7LEP - chains B and C of the 8 polymer chains in the assembly; structure by electron microscopy, 3.25 A resolution.

== Chain B ==
Molecule: Glutamate receptor 2
Source organism: Mus musculus
UniProt: C9K0Z0 (C9K0Z0_MOUSE); residues 396-819 here correspond to UniProt positions 417-840 (UniProt number = residue number + 21)
Chain sequence (424 residues; row label = number of the first residue in the row):
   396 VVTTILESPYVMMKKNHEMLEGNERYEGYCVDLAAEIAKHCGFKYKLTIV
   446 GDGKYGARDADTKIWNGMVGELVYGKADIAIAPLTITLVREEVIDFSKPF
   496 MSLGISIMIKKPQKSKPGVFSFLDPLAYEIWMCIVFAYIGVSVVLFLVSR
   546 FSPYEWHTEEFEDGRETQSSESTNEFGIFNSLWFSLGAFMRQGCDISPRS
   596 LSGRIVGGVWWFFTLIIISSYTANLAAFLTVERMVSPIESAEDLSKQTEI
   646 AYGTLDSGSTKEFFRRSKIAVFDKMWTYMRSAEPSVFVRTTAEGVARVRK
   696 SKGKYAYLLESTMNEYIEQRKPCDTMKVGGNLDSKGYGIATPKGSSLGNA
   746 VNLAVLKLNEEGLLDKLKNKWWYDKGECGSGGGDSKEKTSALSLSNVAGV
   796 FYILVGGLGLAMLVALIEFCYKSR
Not modelled in the structure: 548-568
Sequence notes: conflict E756 (Gln777 in C9K0Z0)
Disulfide bonds: C718-C773

== Chain C ==
Molecule: Mix of AMPAR subunits (GluA1, GluA3, and GluAX)
Source organism: Mus musculus
Chain sequence (413 residues; row label = number of the first residue in the row; note: 11 numbers in that range are skipped by the numbering (no residue carries them; nothing is unmodelled there); X marks 10 residues of unknown identity (built as UNK)):
   390 TAVVTTILEDPYVMAKKNAAAAEGNAAYEGYCVALAAEIAKHAAYAYAAA
   440 IVADGKYGARDAATKAWNGMVGELVYGAADAAAAPLTITLVREEVIDFSK
   490 PFMSLGISIMIKKPQKSKPGVFSFLDPLAYEIWMCIVFAYIGVSVVLFLV
   540 SRFS
   555 XXXXXXXXXXNEFGIFNSLWFSLGAFMQQGCDISPRSLSGRIVGGVWWFF
   605 TLIIISSYTANLAAFLTVERMVSPIESAEDLAKQTEIAYGTLAAGSTKEF
   655 FRRSKIAVAAKMWAYMASAEPSVFAATTAAGAARVRKAKGKAAALLESTM
   705 NEYIEQRKPCDTMKVGGNLDSKGYGAATPKGSALRAPVNLAVLKLAEQGA
   755 LDKLKAKWWYDKGECGAAAAASKDKTSALSLSNVAGVFYILAGGLGLAMA
   805 VALIEFCYK
Not modelled in the structure: 555-564
Disulfide bonds: C714-C769

== Interface between chain B and chain C ==
Pairs across the interface (85):
  T482(B) - E751(C)  hydrogen bond
  L483(B) - L744(C)  hydrophobic
  L483(B) - K748(C)
  E486(B) - L747(C)
  F491(B) - K489(C)  hydrogen bond (backbone-side chain)
  S492(B) - K489(C)
  K493(B) - E482(C)  salt bridge
  K493(B) - S488(C)
  P494(B) - P490(C)
  D519(B) - A782(C)
  P520(B) - L783(C)  hydrogen bond (backbone-backbone)
  A522(B) - A782(C)
  A522(B) - L783(C)  hydrogen bond (backbone-backbone)
  E524(B) - L785(C)  hydrogen bond (side chain-backbone)
  I525(B) - L783(C)
  I525(B) - S784(C)
  I525(B) - L785(C)  hydrophobic
  I525(B) - V788(C)  hydrophobic
  C528(B) - L785(C)  hydrophobic
  C528(B) - F792(C)  hydrophobic
  V536(B) - L795(C)  hydrophobic
  V536(B) - L799(C)  hydrophobic
  V543(B) - A806(C)  hydrophobic
  F546(B) - A806(C)
  A583(B) - Q583(C)
  R586(B) - M581(C)  hydrogen bond (side chain-backbone)
  R586(B) - Q582(C)
  R586(B) - Q583(C)  hydrogen bond
  C589(B) - Q583(C)
  S592(B) - D586(C)  hydrogen bond
  R594(B) - D586(C)  salt bridge
  L596(B) - F570(C)  hydrophobic
  L596(B) - V805(C)  hydrophobic
  L596(B) - E809(C)
  S597(B) - A802(C)  hydrogen bond (side chain-backbone)
  S597(B) - A806(C)
  S597(B) - E809(C)
  R599(B) - F570(C)
  R599(B) - N571(C)
  R599(B) - W574(C)
  I600(B) - G798(C)
  V601(B) - L799(C)  hydrophobic
  V601(B) - A802(C)  hydrophobic
  V604(B) - L795(C)  hydrophobic
  V604(B) - G798(C)
  W605(B) - L795(C)  hydrophobic
  W606(B) - W574(C)  hydrophobic
  W606(B) - G578(C)
  W606(B) - M581(C)  hydrophobic
  W606(B) - Q583(C)
  F607(B) - F513(C)  hydrophobic
  F607(B) - M581(C)  hydrophobic
  F608(B) - V791(C)  hydrophobic
  F608(B) - F792(C)  hydrophobic
  F608(B) - L795(C)  hydrophobic
  I611(B) - Y612(C)
  S614(B) - Y612(C)
  S614(B) - T613(C)  hydrogen bond
  S615(B) - L616(C)
  S615(B) - L783(C)
  A618(B) - L616(C)  hydrophobic
  A618(B) - A617(C)
  N619(B) - L620(C)
  N619(B) - S781(C)
  N619(B) - A782(C)
  N619(B) - L783(C)
  A622(B) - L620(C)  hydrophobic
  A622(B) - T621(C)
  A622(B) - R624(C)
  F623(B) - R624(C)
  F623(B) - S781(C)
  F623(B) - A782(C)
  T625(B) - T621(C)
  V626(B) - R624(C)  hydrogen bond (backbone-side chain)
  V626(B) - M625(C)  hydrophobic
  R628(B) - R624(C)
  R628(B) - S781(C)
  E634(B) - S776(C)
  D728(B) - D756(C)
  L748(B) - L479(C)
  L751(B) - I477(C)  hydrophobic
  L751(B) - E482(C)
  K752(B) - L479(C)
  E755(B) - T478(C)
  E755(B) - L479(C)  hydrogen bond (side chain-backbone)
Interface residues without a listed pair, chain B (66 interface residues in all): I481, E487, S497, L521, G535, V539, Q587, P593, S595, G602, G603, L610, T617, A621, E627, D638, N744, N754, K761
Interface residues without a listed pair, chain C (60 interface residues in all): E483, F487, S493, E566, L577, C585, I609, I660, S725, K734, A750, I794, L801, M803, F810

== Summary ==
The interface between chain B and chain C involves 66 residues on one side and 60 on the other; the contacts
include 12 hydrogen bonds and 2 salt bridges. Among the polar pairs are K493(B)-E482(C), R594(B)-D586(C) and
T482(B)-E751(C).
Here chain B is Glutamate receptor 2 and chain C is Mix of AMPAR subunits (GluA1, GluA3, and GluAX), both from
Mus musculus. Entry 7LEP (The composite LBD-TMD structure combined from all hippocampal AMPAR subtypes at 3.25
Angstrom resolution) was determined by electron microscopy.
